PDB entry 3VUB | X-ray diffraction, 1.40 A resolution | chain A

Chain A:
Name: CCDB
Organism: Escherichia coli
Reference sequence: P62554 (CCDB_ECOLI); residues 1-101 here = UniProt positions 1-101
Chain sequence (101 residues; numbered 1 to 101; the number before each row is that of its first residue):
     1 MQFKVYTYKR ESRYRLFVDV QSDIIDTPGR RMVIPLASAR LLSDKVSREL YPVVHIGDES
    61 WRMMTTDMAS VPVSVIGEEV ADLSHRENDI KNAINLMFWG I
UniProt features mapped onto this chain:
  - mutagenesis: Gln21 (Q21L/S/Y: No phenotype), Trp61 (W61L/Q/S/Y: No phenotype), Trp99 to Ile101 (Loss of toxicity, no decrease in protein stability. Still represses ccdAB operon, still forms complex with CcdA), Trp99 (W99L/Q/S/Y: Loss of toxicity), Gly100 (G100E/R: Loss of toxicity, no decrease in protein stability. Still represses ccdAB operon, still forms complex with CcdA), Ile101 (I101R: Loss of toxicity)

Summary:
From UniProt: 5 mutagenesis sites.
Chain A is CCDB (Escherichia coli); the structure, Ccdb, a topoisomerase poison from E. coli, was determined
by X-ray diffraction together with 4VUB, 1VUB and 2VUB from the same study.
